Entry 8KBH (X-ray diffraction, 1.54 A resolution); this record covers chains G and I of the 8 polymer chains in the assembly.

[Chain G]
Name: Thoeris anti-defense 1
Organism: Clostridium botulinum
UniProtKB: P0DW58 (TAD1_CLOBO); residue numbers follow UniProt; this construct covers 1-124
Chain sequence (125 residues; numbered 0 to 124; the number before each row is that of its first residue; numbering starts at 0):
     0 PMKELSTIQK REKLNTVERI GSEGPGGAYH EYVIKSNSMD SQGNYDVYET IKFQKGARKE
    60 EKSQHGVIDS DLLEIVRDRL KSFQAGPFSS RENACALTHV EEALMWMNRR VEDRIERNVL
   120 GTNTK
Unresolved in the structure: 0
Differences from the reference sequence: expression tag (0)
Residues lining bound ligands:
  - cGAMP (1SY), molecule 1: Gln8, Glu11, Leu13, Leu79, Phe82, Phe87, Asn92
  - cGAMP (1SY), molecule 2: Pro24, Gly25, His29, Gln53, Lys54, Gly55, Ala56, Ile67, Asp68, Arg109, Val110, Arg113, Val118, Leu119, Gly120, Thr121, Asn122
From the paper describing this entry:
  - mutagenesis - R90A, T97A: decreased binding to (2-acetyl-5-methylanilino)(2,6-dibromophenyl)acetamide
  - mutagenesis - R90A, T97A: unchanged binding to gcADPR
  - binding site for (2-acetyl-5-methylanilino)(2,6-dibromophenyl)acetamide: Arg90, Thr97

[Chain I]
Name: Thoeris anti-defense 1
Organism: Clostridium botulinum
UniProtKB: P0DW58 (TAD1_CLOBO); residues 2-124 here = UniProt positions 2-124
Chain sequence (123 residues; numbered 2 to 124; the number before each row is that of its first residue):
     2 KELSTIQKRE KLNTVERIGS EGPGGAYHEY VIKSNSMDSQ GNYDVYETIK FQKGARKEEK
    62 SQHGVIDSDL LEIVRDRLKS FQAGPFSSRE NACALTHVEE ALMWMNRRVE DRIERNVLGT
   122 NTK
Residues lining bound ligands:
  - cGAMP (1SY), molecule 1: Gln8, Glu11, Leu13, Leu79, Phe82, Phe87, Asn92
  - cGAMP (1SY), molecule 2: Pro24, Gly25, His29, Gln53, Lys54, Gly55, Ala56, Ile67, Asp68, Arg109, Val110, Arg113, Val118, Leu119, Gly120, Thr121, Asn122

[Chain G / chain I interface]
Pairs across the interface (7):
  Ser5(G) - Glu115(I)  hydrogen bond
  Ile7(G) - Arg108(I)
  Lys9(G) - Glu111(I)
  Lys9(G) - Glu115(I)  salt bridge
  Arg90(G) - Thr97(I)  hydrogen bond
  Arg90(G) - Glu100(I)  salt bridge
  His98(G) - Glu101(I)  salt bridge
Interface residues without a listed pair, chain G (6 interface residues in all): Thr6
Interface residues without a listed pair, chain I (7 interface residues in all): Leu96

[Overview]
The interface between chain G and chain I involves 6 residues on one side and 7 on the other, with 2 hydrogen
bonds and 3 salt bridges. Polar pairs include Lys9(G)-Glu115(I), Arg90(G)-Glu100(I) and His98(G)-Glu101(I).
The paper reports a binding site for (2-acetyl-5-methylanilino)(2,6-dibromophenyl)acetamide at Arg90(G) and
Thr97(G); R90A and T97A of chain G reduce binding to (2-acetyl-5-methylanilino)(2,6-dibromophenyl)acetamide.
Here chain G is Thoeris anti-defense 1 and chain I is Thoeris anti-defense 1, both from Clostridium botulinum.
Entry 8KBH (Structure of CbTad1 complexed with 2',3'-cGAMP and cA3) was determined by X-ray diffraction.
